PDB entry 3AZH | X-ray diffraction, 3.49 A resolution | chains B and I of the 10 polymer chains in the assembly

[Chain B]
Protein: Histone H4
Organism: Homo sapiens
Reference sequence: P62805 (H4_HUMAN); residues 0-102 here correspond to UniProt positions 1-103 (UniProt number = residue number + 1)
Amino-acid sequence (106 residues; row label = number of the first residue in the row; numbers below 1 keep their minus sign (Gly-3 is residue -3)):
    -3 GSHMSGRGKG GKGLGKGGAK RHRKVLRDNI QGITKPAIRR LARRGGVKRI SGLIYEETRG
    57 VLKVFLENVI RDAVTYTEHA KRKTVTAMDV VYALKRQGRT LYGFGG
Unresolved in the structure: -3 to 24
Sequence notes: expression tag (-3 to -1)
Swiss-Prot annotation at these positions:
  - DNA-binding region: Lys16 to Lys20
  - modified residue: Ser1 (N-acetylserine), Arg3 (Asymmetric dimethylarginine), Lys5 (N6-(2-hydroxyisobutyryl)lysine), Lys8 (N6-(2-hydroxyisobutyryl)lysine), Lys12 (N6-(2-hydroxyisobutyryl)lysine), Lys16 (N6-(2-hydroxyisobutyryl)lysine), Lys20 (N6,N6,N6-trimethyllysine), Lys31 (N6-(2-hydroxyisobutyryl)lysine), Lys44 (N6-(2-hydroxyisobutyryl)lysine), Ser47 (Phosphoserine), Tyr51 (Phosphotyrosine), Lys59 (N6-(2-hydroxyisobutyryl)lysine), Lys77 (N6-(2-hydroxyisobutyryl)lysine), Lys79 (N6-(2-hydroxyisobutyryl)lysine), Thr80 (Phosphothreonine), Tyr88 (Phosphotyrosine), Lys91 (N6-(2-hydroxyisobutyryl)lysine)
  - cross-link (Glycyl lysine isopeptide (Lys-Gly)): Lys12 (interchain with G-Cter in SUMO2), Lys20 (interchain with G-Cter in SUMO2), Lys31 (interchain with G-Cter in SUMO2), Lys59 (interchain with G-Cter in SUMO2), Lys79 (interchain with G-Cter in SUMO2), Lys91 (interchain with G-Cter in SUMO2)

[Chain I]
Molecule: 146-nt DNA strand
Sequence (146 nucleotides; each row starts with the number of its first residue):
     1 ATCAATATCC ACCTGCAGAT TCTACCAAAA GTGTATTTGG AAACTGCTCC ATCAAAAGGC
    61 ATGTTCAGCT GAATTCAGCT GAACATGCCT TTTGATGGAG CAGTTTCCAA ATACACTTTT
   121 GGTAGAATCT GCAGGTGGAT ATTGAT
Unresolved in the structure: 146
Ion coordination: Mn2+ site 1 near DG78 (its only coordinating residue here); Mn2+ site 2 near DG100 (its only coordinating residue here); Mn2+ site 3 near DG121 (its only coordinating residue here); Mn2+ site 4 near DA133 (its only coordinating residue here)

[How chain B and chain I interact]
Residue-residue contacts - 7 pairs, chain B then chain I:
  Thr30(B) - DC60(I)  phosphate contact
  Thr30(B) - DA61(I)  phosphate contact
  Pro32(B) - DC60(I)  phosphate contact
  Pro32(B) - DA61(I)  phosphate contact
  Arg36(B) - DC60(I)  salt bridge to the phosphate
  Arg45(B) - DC69(I)  sugar contact
  Lys77(B) - DG40(I)  phosphate contact
Also at the interface, not in a pair above, chain B (6 interface residues in all): Lys31
Also at the interface, not in a pair above, chain I (5 interface residues in all): DG68

[Summary]
The interface between chain B and chain I involves 6 residues on one side and 5 on the other, with 1 salt
bridge. The salt-bridged pair is Arg36(B)-DC60(I). UniProt lists a DNA-binding region on chain B.
Here chain B is Histone H4 (Homo sapiens) and chain I is a 146-nt DNA strand. Entry 3AZH (Crystal Structure of
Human Nucleosome Core Particle Containing H3K122Q mutation) was determined by X-ray diffraction, deposited
together with 3AYW, 3AZE, 3AZF, 3AZG, 3AZJ, 3AZK and 3 further entries.
